4WO8 - chain A; structure by X-ray diffraction, 2.20 A resolution.

[Chain A]
Molecule: Taurocyamine kinase
From: Schistosoma mansoni
Notes: EC 2.7.3.4
UniProtKB: P16641 (KTRC_SCHMA); residues 1-716 here correspond to UniProt positions 31-746 (UniProt number = residue number + 30)
Chain sequence (716 residues; each row starts with the number of its first residue):
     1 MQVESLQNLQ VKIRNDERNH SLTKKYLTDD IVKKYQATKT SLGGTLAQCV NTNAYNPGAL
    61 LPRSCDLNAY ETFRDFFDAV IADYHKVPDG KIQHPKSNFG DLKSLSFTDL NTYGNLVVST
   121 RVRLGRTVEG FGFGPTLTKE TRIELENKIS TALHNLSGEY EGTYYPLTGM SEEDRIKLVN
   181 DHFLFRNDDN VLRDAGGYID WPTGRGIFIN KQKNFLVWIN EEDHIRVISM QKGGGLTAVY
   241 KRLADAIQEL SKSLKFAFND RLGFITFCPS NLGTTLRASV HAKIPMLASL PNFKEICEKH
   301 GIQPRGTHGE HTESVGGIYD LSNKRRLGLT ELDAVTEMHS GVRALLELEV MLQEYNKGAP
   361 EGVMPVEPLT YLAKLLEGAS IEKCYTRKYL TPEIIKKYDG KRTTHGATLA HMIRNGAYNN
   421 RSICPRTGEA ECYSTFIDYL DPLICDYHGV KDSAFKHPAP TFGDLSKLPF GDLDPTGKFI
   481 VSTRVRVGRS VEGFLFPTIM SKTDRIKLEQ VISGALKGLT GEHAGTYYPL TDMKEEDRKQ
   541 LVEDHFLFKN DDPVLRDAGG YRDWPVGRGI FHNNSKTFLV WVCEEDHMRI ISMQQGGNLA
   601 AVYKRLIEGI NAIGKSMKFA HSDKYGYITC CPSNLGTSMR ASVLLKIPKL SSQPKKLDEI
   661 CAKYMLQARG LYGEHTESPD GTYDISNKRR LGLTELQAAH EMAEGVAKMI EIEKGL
Not modelled in the structure: 671-680
Differences from the reference sequence: engineered mutation Val11 (Ala41 in P16641), Gly235 (Asp265 in P16641), Thr237 (Ile267 in P16641), Gly493 (Asp523 in P16641)
Swiss-Prot annotation at these positions:
  - active site: Cys268, Cys631
  - binding site (ATP): Ser119 to Arg123, His182, Arg226, Arg277 to His281, Arg305 to Glu310, Ser482 to Arg486, His545, Arg589, Arg640 to Leu644, Arg669 to Glu674
From the paper describing this entry:
  - conformationally variable residues (order/disorder transition): Leu671 to Asp680

[Summary]
Curated annotation (UniProt) lists active-site residues Cys268 and Cys631 and 36 ATP-binding residues. The
paper reports conformational variability at Leu671.
Chain A is Taurocyamine kinase (Schistosoma mansoni); the structure, The substrate-free duplicated
taurocyamine kinase from Schistosoma mansoni, was determined by X-ray diffraction, deposited together with
4WOD and 4WOE.
